5KAR - chain A; structure by X-ray diffraction, 1.14 A resolution.

# Chain A
Protein: Acid sphingomyelinase-like phosphodiesterase 3b
From: Mus musculus
Notes: EC 3.1.4.-
Reference sequence: P58242 (ASM3B_MOUSE); residues 19-435 here = UniProt positions 19-435
Chain sequence (427 residues; row label = number of the first residue in the row):
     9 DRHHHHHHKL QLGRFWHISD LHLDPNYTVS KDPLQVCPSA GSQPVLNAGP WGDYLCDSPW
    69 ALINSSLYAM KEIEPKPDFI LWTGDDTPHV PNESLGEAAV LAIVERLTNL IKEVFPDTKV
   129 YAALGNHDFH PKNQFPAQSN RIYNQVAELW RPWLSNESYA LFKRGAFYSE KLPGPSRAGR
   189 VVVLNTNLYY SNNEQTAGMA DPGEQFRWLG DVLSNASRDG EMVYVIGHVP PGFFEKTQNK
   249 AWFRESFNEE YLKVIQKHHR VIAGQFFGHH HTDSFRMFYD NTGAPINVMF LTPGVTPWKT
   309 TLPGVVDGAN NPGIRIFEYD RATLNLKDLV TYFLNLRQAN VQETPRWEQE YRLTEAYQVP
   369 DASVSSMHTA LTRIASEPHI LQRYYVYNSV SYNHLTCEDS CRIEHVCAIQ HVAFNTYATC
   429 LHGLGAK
Not modelled in the structure: 9-19, 432-435
Differences from the reference sequence: expression tag (9-18)
Disulfides: C45-C64, C405-C409, C415-C428
Covalent attachments: N-acetylglucosamine (NAG) linked to N34, N72, N223
Ion coordination: Zn2+ site 1: D28, H30, D93, H279; Zn2+ site 2: D93, N134, H236, H277
UniProt features mapped onto this chain:
  - binding site (Zn(2+)): D28, H30, D93, N134, H236, H277, H279
  - glycosylation (N-linked (GlcNAc...) asparagine): N34, N72, N100, N164, N223
  - mutagenesis: H135 (H135A: Reduced phosphodiesterase activity. Decreases inhibition of innate immune responses), K140 to N141 (Reduced phosphodiesterase activity. Decreases inhibition of innate immune responses), Y198 to N200 (No effect on enzyme activity and innate immune responses), K307 to D315 (Increased phosphodiesterase activity (in vitro))
From the paper describing this entry:
  - catalytic residues: D65, H97, H135
  - Zn2+ coordination: H277, H279
  - specificity-determining residues: K307 to G316
  - mutagenesis - H135A, K140M/N141A: abolished catalytic activity on bNPP
  - mutagenesis - H135A, K140M/N141A: abolished signaling
  - post-translational modification sites: G431 (proposed by the authors, not directly observed)

# In short
Covalently linked N-acetylglucosamine: at N34, N72 and N223. D28, H30, D93 and H279 form the Zn2+ site 1. D93,
N134, H236 and H277 form the Zn2+ site 2. From UniProt: 7 Zn2+-binding residues and 15 mutagenesis sites. The
paper reports catalytic residues D65, H97 and H135; H135A and K140M/N141A abolish catalytic activity on bNPP.
Chain A is Acid sphingomyelinase-like phosphodiesterase 3b (Mus musculus); the structure, Murine acid
sphingomyelinase-like phosphodiesterase 3b (SMPDL3B), was determined by X-ray diffraction, deposited together
with 5KAS.
